Entry 3QQ8 (X-ray diffraction, 2.00 A resolution); this record covers chains A and B.

Chain A:
Protein: Transitional endoplasmic reticulum ATPase
Organism: Homo sapiens
Reference sequence: P55072 (TERA_HUMAN); residues 2-187 here = UniProt positions 2-187
Amino-acid sequence (186 residues; numbered 2 to 187; the number before each row is that of its first residue):
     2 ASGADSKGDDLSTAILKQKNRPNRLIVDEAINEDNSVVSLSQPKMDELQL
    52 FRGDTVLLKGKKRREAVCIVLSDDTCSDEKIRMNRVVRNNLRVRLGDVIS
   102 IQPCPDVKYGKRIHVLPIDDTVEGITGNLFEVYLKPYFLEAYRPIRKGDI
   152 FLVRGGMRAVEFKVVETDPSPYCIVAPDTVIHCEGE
Not modelled in the structure: 2-9, 187
UniProt features mapped onto this chain:
  - modified residue: Ala-2 (N-acetylalanine), Ser-3 (Phosphoserine), Ser-7 (Phosphoserine), Ser-13 (Phosphoserine), Ser-37 (Phosphoserine)
  - cross-link (Glycyl lysine isopeptide (Lys-Gly)): Lys-8 (interchain with G-Cter in SUMO2), Lys-18 (interchain with G-Cter in SUMO2)
From the paper describing this entry:
  - contacts within the chain: Asp-35/Arg-144 (salt bridge)
  - conformationally variable residues (side-chain flip): Phe-52, Arg-53, Glu-141
  - mutagenesis - R53A: unchanged binding to FAS-associated factor 1 (chain B)
  - disease-associated variants - R155H (2-fold): increased binding to UDF1/NPL4 and FAF1

Chain B:
Protein: FAS-associated factor 1
Organism: Homo sapiens
Reference sequence: Q9UNN5 (FAF1_HUMAN); residues 568-650 here = UniProt positions 568-650
Amino-acid sequence (85 residues; each row starts with the number of its first residue):
   566 MSENAEPVSKLRIRTPSGEFLERRFLASNKLQIVFDFVASKGFPWDEYKL
   616 LSTFPRRDVTQLDPNKSLLEVKLFPQETLFLEAKE
Not modelled in the structure: 566-569, 650
Construct notes: initiating methionine (566); expression tag (567)
UniProt features mapped onto this chain:
  - modified residue: Thr-580 (Phosphothreonine), Ser-582 (Phosphoserine)
From the paper describing this entry:
  - mutagenesis - F645A (Kd 1.6 uM): unchanged binding to Transitional endoplasmic reticulum ATPase (chain A)
  - mutagenesis - P640N (7-fold): decreased binding to Transitional endoplasmic reticulum ATPase (chain A)
  - conformationally variable residues (loop rearrangement): Pro-620
  - mutagenesis - P620N: abolished binding to Transitional endoplasmic reticulum ATPase (chain A)

How chain A and chain B interact:
Pairs across the interface (34; chain A residue first):
  Asp-35(A) / Phe-619(B)
  Val-38(A) / Phe-619(B)  hydrophobic
  Phe-52(A) / Lys-575(B)
  Phe-52(A) / Arg-577(B)
  Phe-52(A) / Gln-641(B)
  Phe-52(A) / Glu-642(B)
  Phe-52(A) / Thr-643(B)
  Arg-53(A) / Phe-619(B)  hydrogen bond (side chain-backbone)
  Arg-53(A) / Gln-641(B)  hydrogen bond (backbone-side chain)
  Arg-53(A) / Glu-642(B)  salt bridge
  Arg-53(A) / Thr-643(B)  hydrogen bond (backbone-side chain)
  Gly-54(A) / Thr-643(B)
  Asp-55(A) / Arg-577(B)  salt bridge
  Ile-70(A) / Phe-619(B)  hydrophobic
  Leu-72(A) / Phe-619(B)  hydrophobic
  Val-108(A) / Arg-579(B)
  Tyr-110(A) / Arg-579(B)
  Tyr-110(A) / Thr-580(B)
  Tyr-110(A) / Pro-581(B)
  Tyr-110(A) / Gly-583(B)
  Tyr-110(A) / Phe-645(B)
  Pro-137(A) / Arg-621(B)  hydrogen bond (backbone-side chain)
  Leu-140(A) / Arg-621(B)  hydrogen bond (backbone-side chain)
  Glu-141(A) / Lys-614(B)  salt bridge
  Glu-141(A) / Leu-616(B)
  Glu-141(A) / Thr-618(B)
  Glu-141(A) / Arg-621(B)
  Glu-141(A) / Glu-647(B)
  Ala-142(A) / Thr-618(B)
  Tyr-143(A) / Thr-618(B)
  Tyr-143(A) / Phe-645(B)  hydrophobic
  Tyr-143(A) / Glu-647(B)  hydrogen bond
  Ile-175(A) / Arg-579(B)
  Pro-178(A) / Glu-647(B)
Interface residues without a listed pair, chain A (24 interface residues in all): Asn-33, Ser-37, Gln-43, Met-46, Leu-51, Lys-109, Tyr-138
Interface residues without a listed pair, chain B (19 interface residues in all): Ser-582, Glu-584, Leu-646
The authors on this interface:
  - residue pairs: Arg-53(A)/Phe-619(B) (hydrogen bond)
  - interface residues, chain A: Val-38(A), Phe-52(A), Leu-72(A), Tyr-110(A), Tyr-143(A)
  - interface residues, chain B: Lys-575(B), Leu-616(B), Phe-619(B), Glu-642(B), Thr-643(B), Phe-645(B), Glu-647(B)
  - hot spots on chain B (mutagenesis) - R579A (Kd 18 uM), F619A (Kd 20 uM), R621A (Kd 12 uM): decreased binding to Transitional endoplasmic reticulum ATPase (chain A)

In short:
The interface between chain A and chain B involves 24 residues on one side and 19 on the other; the contacts
include 6 hydrogen bonds and 3 salt bridges. Polar contacts include Arg-53(A)/Glu-642(B), Asp-55(A)/Arg-577(B)
and Glu-141(A)/Lys-614(B). The authors report a hydrogen bond between Arg-53(A) and Phe-619(B). From the
paper: P640N, R579A and F619A of chain B, among others, reduce binding to Transitional endoplasmic reticulum
ATPase (chain A); interface residues Val-38(A), Phe-52(A) and Lys-575(B) among others; 8 substitutions were
tested in all.
Chain A is Transitional endoplasmic reticulum ATPase and chain B is FAS-associated factor 1, both from Homo
sapiens; the structure, Crystal structure of p97-N in complex with FAF1-UBX, was determined by X-ray
diffraction together with 3QQ7 and 3R3M from the same study.
